PDB entry 3AAU | X-ray diffraction, 1.80 A resolution | chain A

[Chain A]
Protein: Cationic trypsin
Source organism: Bos taurus
Notes: EC 3.4.21.4
UniProtKB: P00760 (TRY1_BOVIN); residues 1-223 here correspond to UniProt positions 24-246 (UniProt number = residue number + 23)
Chain sequence (223 residues; row label = number of the first residue in the row):
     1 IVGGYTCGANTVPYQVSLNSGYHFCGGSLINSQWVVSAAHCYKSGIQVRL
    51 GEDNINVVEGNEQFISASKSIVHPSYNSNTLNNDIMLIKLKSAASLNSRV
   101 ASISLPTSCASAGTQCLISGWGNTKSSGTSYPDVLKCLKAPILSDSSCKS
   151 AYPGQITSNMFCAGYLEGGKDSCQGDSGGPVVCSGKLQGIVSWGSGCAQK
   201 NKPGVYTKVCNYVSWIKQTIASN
Disulfide bonds: Cys7-Cys137, Cys25-Cys41, Cys109-Cys210, Cys116-Cys183, Cys148-Cys162, Cys173-Cys197
Ion coordination: Ca2+: Glu52, Asn54, Val57, Glu62
Small-molecule neighbours: GZC: Phe24, Cys25, His40, Cys41, Lys43, Asp171, Ser172, Cys173, Gln174, Ser177, Val191, Ser192, Trp193, Gly194, Ser195, Gly196, Cys197, Gly204
Swiss-Prot annotation at these positions:
  - active site (Charge relay system): His40, Asp84, Ser177
  - binding site (Ca(2+)): Glu52, Asn54, Val57, Glu62
  - binding site (substrate): Asp171, Ser172, Gln174, Gly175, Ser177

[Summary]
Ligands of chain A: GZC. Glu52, Asn54, Val57 and Glu62 form the Ca2+ site. Curated annotation (UniProt) lists
3 active-site residues, 4 Ca2+-binding residues and 5 substrate-binding residues.
Chain A is Cationic trypsin (Bos taurus); the structure, Bovine beta-trypsin bound to meta-diguanidino schiff
base copper (II) chelate, was determined by X-ray diffraction, deposited together with 3AAS and 3AAV.
